Entry 4GYV (X-ray diffraction, 2.90 A resolution); this record covers chains F and G of the 3 polymer chains in the assembly.

== Chain F (and G) ==
Molecule: FERM, RhoGEF and pleckstrin domain-containing protein 2
Source organism: Mus musculus
Notes: chain G of this document is another copy of the same molecule, construct and numbering; everything in this record applies to it too
UniProtKB: Q91VS8 (FARP2_MOUSE); residue numbers follow UniProt; this construct covers 536-749
Amino-acid sequence (218 residues; row label = number of the first residue in the row):
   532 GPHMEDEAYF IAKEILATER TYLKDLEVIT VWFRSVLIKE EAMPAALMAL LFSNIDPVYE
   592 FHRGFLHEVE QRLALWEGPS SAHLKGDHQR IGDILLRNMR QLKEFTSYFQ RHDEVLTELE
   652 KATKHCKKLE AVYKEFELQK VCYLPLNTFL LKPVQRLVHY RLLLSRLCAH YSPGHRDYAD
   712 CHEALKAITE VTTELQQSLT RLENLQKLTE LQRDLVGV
Disordered / not traced: 748-749 (chain G: 747-749)
Differences from the reference sequence: expression tag (532-535)
Modified positions: Mse-535, Mse-574, Mse-579, Mse-630 (selenomethionine; parent Met)
What the authors report for this chain:
  - specificity-determining residues: Leu-682 (proposed by the authors, not directly observed)

== Interface between chain F and chain G ==
Residue-residue contacts (48; chain F residue first):
  Gly-532(F) / Gln-737(G)
  Mse-535(F) / Gln-686(G)
  Mse-535(F) / Val-689(G)  hydrophobic
  Mse-535(F) / Glu-734(G)
  Phe-541(F) / His-690(G)
  Phe-541(F) / Leu-693(G)  hydrophobic
  Lys-544(F) / Asp-556(G)  salt bridge
  Lys-544(F) / Lys-683(G)
  Glu-545(F) / Glu-545(G)
  Glu-545(F) / His-690(G)  salt bridge
  Glu-545(F) / Arg-697(G)  salt bridge
  Ala-548(F) / Ala-548(G)
  Ala-548(F) / Thr-549(G)
  Ala-548(F) / Thr-552(G)
  Thr-549(F) / Glu-545(G)
  Thr-549(F) / Ala-548(G)
  Thr-552(F) / Ala-548(G)
  Thr-552(F) / Arg-551(G)
  Ala-605(F) / Leu-675(G)
  Glu-608(F) / Tyr-674(G)
  Glu-608(F) / Leu-675(G)
  Glu-608(F) / Lys-683(G)  salt bridge
  Gly-609(F) / Leu-675(G)
  Pro-610(F) / Glu-741(G)
  Pro-610(F) / Arg-744(G)
  Ser-611(F) / Glu-741(G)
  Tyr-674(F) / Glu-608(G)
  Leu-675(F) / Ala-605(G)
  Leu-675(F) / Glu-608(G)
  Leu-675(F) / Gly-609(G)
  Pro-676(F) / Pro-610(G)
  Lys-683(F) / Lys-544(G)
  Lys-683(F) / Glu-608(G)  salt bridge
  Gln-686(F) / Mse-535(G)
  Val-689(F) / Mse-535(G)  hydrophobic
  His-690(F) / Phe-541(G)
  His-690(F) / Glu-545(G)  salt bridge
  Leu-694(F) / Glu-545(G)
  Arg-697(F) / Glu-545(G)  salt bridge
  Arg-697(F) / Arg-697(G)
  Glu-734(F) / Mse-535(G)
  Lys-738(F) / Gly-532(G)
  Glu-741(F) / Gly-532(G)
  Glu-741(F) / Pro-610(G)
  Glu-741(F) / Ser-611(G)  hydrogen bond (side chain-backbone)
  Glu-741(F) / Lys-616(G)  salt bridge
  Asp-745(F) / Ser-612(G)
  Asp-745(F) / Ala-613(G)  hydrogen bond (side chain-backbone)
Interface residues without a listed pair, chain F (33 interface residues in all): Pro-533, Glu-538, Tyr-540, Arg-551, Asp-556, Thr-679, Leu-693
Interface residues without a listed pair, chain G (37 interface residues in all): Pro-533, Glu-538, Tyr-540, Pro-676, Leu-694, Leu-730, Asp-745

== In short ==
The interface between chain F and chain G involves 33 residues on one side and 37 on the other; the contacts
include 2 hydrogen bonds and 8 salt bridges. Polar pairs include Lys-544(F)/Asp-556(G), Glu-545(F)/His-690(G)
and Glu-545(F)/Arg-697(G). From the paper: the specificity determinant Leu-682(F).
Chain F and chain G are both FERM, RhoGEF and pleckstrin domain-containing protein 2 (Mus musculus); the
structure, Crystal structure of the DH domain of FARP2, was determined by X-ray diffraction (same publication
as 4GZU and 4H6Y).
